6HVW - chains V and W of the 28 polymer chains in the assembly; structure by X-ray diffraction, 3.00 A resolution.

== Chain V ==
Protein: Proteasome subunit beta type-10, Proteasome subunit beta type-2
Organism: Homo sapiens
Notes: EC 3.4.25.1; engineered mutation(s): Chimera: 1-53 Homo sapiens,Chimera: 1-53 Homo sapiens,Chimera: 1-53 Homo sapiens,Chimera: 1-53 Homo sapiens
UniProt: chimeric construct of P40306, P25043: residues 1-53 from P40306 (PSB10_HUMAN) positions 40-92 (UniProt number = residue number + 39); residues 54-226 from P25043 positions 83-255 (UniProt number = residue number + 29)
Amino-acid sequence (226 residues; numbered 1 to 226; the number before each row is that of its first residue):
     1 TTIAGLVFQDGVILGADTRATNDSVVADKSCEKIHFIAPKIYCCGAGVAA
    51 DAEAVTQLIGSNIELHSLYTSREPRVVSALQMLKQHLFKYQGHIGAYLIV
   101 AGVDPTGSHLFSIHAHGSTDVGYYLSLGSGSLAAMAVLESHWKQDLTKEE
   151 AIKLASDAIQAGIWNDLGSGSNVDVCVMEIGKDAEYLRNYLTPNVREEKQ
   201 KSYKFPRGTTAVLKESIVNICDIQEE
Unresolved in the structure: 224-226
Covalently attached groups: compound GVW linked to T1
Metal / ion sites: Mg2+: I163, D166, S169 (shared with 1 residue of chain L)
Ligand contacts: GVW ((2S)-N-[(2S,3R)-1-[(4AS,8AS)-1,2,3,4,4A,5,6,7,8,8A-decahydronaphthalen-2-yl]-4-methyl-3,4-bis(oxidanyl)pentan-2-yl]-3-(4-methoxyphenyl)-2-[[(2S)-2-(2-morpholin-4-ylethanoylamino)propanoyl]amino]propanamide): R19, A20, T21, N22, C31, E32, K33, H35, G45, A46, G47, V48, A49, A52, E53, S129, G168, S169
UniProt features mapped onto this chain:
  - active site: T1 (Nucleophile)
Reported in the primary citation:
  - binding site for GVW: N22, G45
  - binding site for GVW: V48 (proposed by the authors, not directly observed)
  - catalytic residues: T1

== Chain W ==
Protein: Proteasome subunit beta type-3
Organism: Saccharomyces cerevisiae (strain ATCC 204508 / S288c)
Notes: EC 3.4.25.1
UniProt: P25451 (PSB3_YEAST); residues 0-204 here correspond to UniProt positions 1-205 (UniProt number = residue number + 1)
Amino-acid sequence (205 residues; numbered 0 to 204; the number before each row is that of its first residue; numbering starts at 0):
     0 MSDPSSINGGIVVAMTGKDCVAIACDLRLGSQSLGVSNKFEKIFHYGHVF
    50 LGITGLATDVTTLNEMFRYKTNLYKLKEERAIEPETFTQLVSSSLYERRF
   100 GPYFVGPVVAGINSKSGKPFIAGFDLIGCIDEAKDFIVSGTASDQLFGMC
   150 ESLYEPNLEPEDLFETISQALLNAADRDALSGWGAVVYIIKKDEVVKRYL
   200 KMRQD
Unresolved in the structure: 0
Metal / ion sites: Mg2+ site 1 near D177 (its only coordinating residue here); Mg2+ site 2: D204 (shared with 2 residues of chain K)
Ligand contacts: GVW ((2S)-N-[(2S,3R)-1-[(4AS,8AS)-1,2,3,4,4A,5,6,7,8,8A-decahydronaphthalen-2-yl]-4-methyl-3,4-bis(oxidanyl)pentan-2-yl]-3-(4-methoxyphenyl)-2-[[(2S)-2-(2-morpholin-4-ylethanoylamino)propanoyl]amino]propanamide): D124, L125, I126, C128, I129
UniProt features mapped onto this chain:
  - modified residue: S30 (Phosphoserine)
  - cross-link: K69 (Glycyl lysine isopeptide (Lys-Gly) (interchain with G-Cter in ubiquitin))

== Chain V / chain W interface ==
Contacting residue pairs (61; chain V residue first):
  V25(V) with D143(W)
  V26(V) with F146(W)
  A27(V) with D130(W)
  D28(V) with D130(W)
  K29(V) with E150(W), salt bridge
  V48(V) with I126(W), hydrophobic
  A49(V) with C128(W), hydrophobic
  A50(V) with Y95(W); I126(W), hydrophobic; C128(W)
  D51(V) with Y95(W), hydrogen bond; R98(W), salt bridge
  A54(V) with Y95(W)
  Y90(V) with F99(W), hydrophobic
  H93(V) with R98(W), hydrogen bond (backbone-side chain); F99(W)
  R196(V) with E150(W), salt bridge
  K199(V) with E150(W); S151(W); Y153(W), hydrogen bond (side chain-backbone)
  S202(V) with E154(W), hydrogen bond
  Y203(V) with S151(W); L152(W), hydrophobic
  K204(V) with E154(W); D161(W)
  F205(V) with L152(W), hydrophobic; E164(W); Q168(W)
  R207(V) with E160(W), salt bridge; D161(W), salt bridge; E164(W)
  G208(V) with E164(W), hydrogen bond (backbone-side chain)
  T209(V) with E164(W), hydrogen bond (backbone-side chain)
  T210(V) with E164(W), hydrogen bond; S167(W); Q168(W), hydrogen bond; L199(W)
  A211(V) with L199(W); K200(W), hydrogen bond (backbone-backbone)
  V212(V) with F163(W), hydrophobic; Y198(W)
  L213(V) with Y198(W), hydrogen bond (backbone-backbone); L199(W); K200(W)
  K214(V) with K196(W); R197(W); Y198(W), hydrogen bond (backbone-backbone)
  E215(V) with K196(W); R197(W), salt bridge
  S216(V) with V194(W); V195(W); K196(W), hydrogen bond (backbone-backbone)
  I217(V) with V194(W)
  V218(V) with H44(W); V194(W), hydrogen bond (backbone-backbone); K196(W)
  N219(V) with H44(W)
  I220(V) with G46(W); H47(W); V194(W), hydrophobic
  D222(V) with K74(W), salt bridge
Interface residues without a listed pair, chain V (35 interface residues in all): I94, P206
Interface residues without a listed pair, chain W (40 interface residues in all): F49, I129, E131, D134, L157, E158, T165, L171, Y187, E193

== Summary ==
Chain V and chain W form an interface of 35 and 40 residues respectively; the contacts include 13 hydrogen
bonds and 7 salt bridges. Among the polar pairs are K29(V)-E150(W), D51(V)-R98(W) and R196(V)-E150(W). Chain W
binds compound GVW. The paper reports the catalytic residue T1(V); a binding site for GVW at N22(V), G45(V)
and V48(V).
Here chain V is Proteasome subunit beta type-10, Proteasome subunit beta type-2 (Homo sapiens) and chain W is
Proteasome subunit beta type-3 (Saccharomyces cerevisiae (strain ATCC 204508 / S288c)). Entry 6HVW (Yeast 20S
proteasome with human beta2i (1-53) in complex with 43) was determined by X-ray diffraction, deposited
together with 6HTB, 6HTC, 6HTD, 6HTP, 6HTR, 6HUB and 30 further entries.
